Entry 8JT1 (X-ray diffraction, 2.00 A resolution); this record covers chains A and C of the 4 polymer chains in the assembly.

# Chain A
Molecule: Microbial collagenase
Organism: Grimontia hollisae
Notes: EC 3.4.24.3
UniProt: F7IZI6 (F7IZI6_GRIHO); numbering as in UniProt (aligned over 88-646)
Sequence (559 residues; row label = number of the first residue in the row):
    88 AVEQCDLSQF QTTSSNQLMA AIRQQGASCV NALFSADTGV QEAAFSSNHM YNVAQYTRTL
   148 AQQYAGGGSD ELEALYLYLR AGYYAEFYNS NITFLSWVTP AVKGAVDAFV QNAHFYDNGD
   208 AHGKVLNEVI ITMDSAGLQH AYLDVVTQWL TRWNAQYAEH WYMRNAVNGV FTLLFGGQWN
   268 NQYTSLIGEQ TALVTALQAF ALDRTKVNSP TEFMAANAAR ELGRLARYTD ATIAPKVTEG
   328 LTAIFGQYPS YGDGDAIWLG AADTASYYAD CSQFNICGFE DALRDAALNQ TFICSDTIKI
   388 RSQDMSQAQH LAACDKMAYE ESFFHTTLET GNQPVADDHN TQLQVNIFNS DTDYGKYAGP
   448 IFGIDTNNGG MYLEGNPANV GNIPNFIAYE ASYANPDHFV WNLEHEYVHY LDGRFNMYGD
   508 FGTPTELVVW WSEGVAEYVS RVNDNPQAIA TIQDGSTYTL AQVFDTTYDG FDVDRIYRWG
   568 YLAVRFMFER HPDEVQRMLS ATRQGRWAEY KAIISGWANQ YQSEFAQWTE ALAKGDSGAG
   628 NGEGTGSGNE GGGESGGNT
Not modelled in the structure: 88-90, 623-646
Cystine bridges: Cys-92/Cys-116, Cys-358/Cys-364, Cys-381/Cys-401
Bound ions: Ca2+ site 1: Glu-173, Asn-176, Ile-179; Ca2+ site 2: Asp-391, Asn-436, Glu-477; Ca2+ site 3: Glu-461, Gly-500, Met-504, Gly-506; Zn2+: His-492, His-496, Glu-520 (shared with Pro-3(C) of chain C); Ca2+ site 4: Thr-538, Asp-541, Ser-543

# Chain C
Molecule: 6-residue peptide
Sequence (6 residues; row label = number of the first residue in the row):
     1 GPPGPP
Modified positions: Pro-3 (4-hydroxyproline; HYP); Pro-6 (4-hydroxyproline; HYP)
Bound ions: Zn2+: Pro-3 (shared with His-492(A), His-496(A), Glu-520(A) of chain A)

# How chain A and chain C interact
Pairs across the interface - 34 pairs, chain A then chain C:
  Asn-455(A) with Pro-3(C); Gly-4(C); Pro-6(C)
  Gly-456(A) with Gly-4(C), hydrogen bond (backbone-backbone); Pro-5(C); Pro-6(C)
  Gly-457(A) with Pro-3(C); Gly-4(C), hydrogen bond (backbone-backbone)
  Met-458(A) with Gly-1(C); Pro-2(C); Pro-3(C)
  Tyr-459(A) with Gly-1(C); Pro-2(C), hydrogen bond (backbone-backbone)
  Trp-488(A) with Pro-5(C), hydrogen bond (side chain-backbone); Pro-6(C)
  Asn-489(A) with Gly-4(C); Pro-5(C), hydrogen bond (side chain-backbone)
  His-492(A) with Pro-3(C); Gly-4(C); Pro-5(C)
  Glu-493(A) with Pro-2(C); Pro-3(C); Gly-4(C), hydrogen bond (side chain-backbone)
  His-496(A) with Pro-2(C)
  Phe-508(A) with Gly-1(C); Pro-2(C)
  Glu-520(A) with Pro-2(C); Pro-3(C)
  Tyr-555(A) with Pro-2(C); Pro-3(C)
  Phe-558(A) with Pro-6(C)
  Tyr-564(A) with Pro-3(C), hydrogen bond (side chain-backbone); Gly-4(C); Pro-5(C)
Interface residues without a listed pair, chain A (20 interface residues in all): Asn-454, Leu-460, Ser-519, Glu-524, Val-560

# Summary
20 residues of chain A face 6 of chain C across their interface; the contacts include 7 hydrogen bonds. Among
the polar pairs are Trp-488(A)/Pro-5(C), Asn-489(A)/Pro-5(C) and Glu-493(A)/Gly-4(C). Glu-173(A), Asn-176(A)
and Ile-179(A) coordinate Ca2+ site 1.
Here chain A is Microbial collagenase (Grimontia hollisae) and chain C is a 6-residue peptide. Entry 8JT1
(Collagenase from grimontia (vibrio) hollisae 1706B complexed with gly-pro-hyp-gly-pro-hyp) was determined by
X-ray diffraction.
